Entry 3VW0 (X-ray diffraction, 2.60 A resolution); this record covers chains A and B.

[Chain A (and B)]
Molecule: Putative regulatory protein
Organism: Salmonella typhimurium
Notes: chain B of this document is another copy of the same molecule, construct and numbering; everything in this record applies to it too
UniProt: D0ZP76 (D0ZP76_SALT1); residues 2-193 here = UniProt positions 2-193
Sequence (194 residues; row label = number of the first residue in the row; numbering starts at 0):
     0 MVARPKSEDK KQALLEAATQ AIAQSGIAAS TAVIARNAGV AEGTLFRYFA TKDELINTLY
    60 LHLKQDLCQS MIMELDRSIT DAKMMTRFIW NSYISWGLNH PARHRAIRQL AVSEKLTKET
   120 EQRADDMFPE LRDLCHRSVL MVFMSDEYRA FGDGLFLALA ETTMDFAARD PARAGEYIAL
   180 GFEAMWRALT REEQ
Unresolved in the structure: 0-7, 192-193 (chain B: 0-6, 192-193)
Sequence notes: expression tag (0-1)
From the paper describing this entry:
  - binding site for dequalinium: Phe155

[Chain A / chain B interface]
Residue-residue contacts (47; chain A residue first):
  Arg107(A) with Thr161(B)
  Val111(A) with Phe165(B), hydrophobic; Arg168(B)
  Glu113(A) with Arg168(B)
  Leu139(A) with Arg186(B)
  Val141(A) with Leu179(B), hydrophobic
  Phe142(A) with Leu179(B), hydrophobic
  Tyr147(A) with Arg172(B); Glu175(B); Tyr176(B), hydrophobic; Leu179(B), hydrophobic
  Ala149(A) with Phe165(B)
  Phe150(A) with Thr162(B); Phe165(B), hydrophobic; Tyr176(B); Leu179(B), hydrophobic; Gly180(B)
  Gly153(A) with Thr161(B)
  Leu154(A) with Leu158(B), hydrophobic; Thr161(B)
  Ala157(A) with Ala157(B); Thr161(B)
  Leu158(A) with Leu158(B), hydrophobic
  Thr161(A) with Phe150(B); Gly153(B); Leu154(B); Ala157(B)
  Thr162(A) with Phe150(B)
  Phe165(A) with Ala149(B); Phe150(B)
  Arg168(A) with Glu113(B), salt bridge
  Arg172(A) with Glu146(B), salt bridge
  Glu175(A) with Tyr147(B)
  Tyr176(A) with Glu146(B); Tyr147(B), hydrophobic; Phe150(B), hydrophobic
  Leu179(A) with Val141(B), hydrophobic; Phe150(B), hydrophobic
  Gly180(A) with Phe150(B)
  Ala183(A) with Leu154(B), hydrophobic; Ala187(B)
  Arg186(A) with Leu139(B); Arg186(B), hydrogen bond (backbone-side chain); Ala187(B), hydrogen bond (side chain-backbone)
  Ala187(A) with Ala183(B); Arg186(B), hydrogen bond (backbone-side chain); Ala187(B), hydrophobic
Other interface residues (no listed pair), chain A (26 interface residues in all): Glu146
Other interface residues (no listed pair), chain B (24 interface residues in all): Phe142

[Summary]
26 residues of chain A and 24 residues of chain B are in contact, with 3 hydrogen bonds and 2 salt bridges.
Polar contacts include Arg168(A)-Glu113(B), Arg172(A)-Glu146(B) and Arg186(A)-Arg186(B). From the paper: a
binding site for dequalinium at Phe155(A).
Chain A and chain B are both Putative regulatory protein (Salmonella typhimurium); the structure, Crystal
Structure of The Dequalinum-bound Form of RamR (Transcriptional Regulator of TetR Family) From Salmonella
Typhimurium, was determined by X-ray diffraction (same publication as 3VVX, 3VVY and 3VW1).
